PDB entry 1JY3 | X-ray diffraction, 1.60 A resolution | chains P and S of the 6 polymer chains in the assembly

# Chain P (and S)
Protein: Fibrinogen gamma-B chain
From: Bos taurus
Notes: chain S of this document is another copy of the same molecule, construct and numbering; everything in this record applies to it too
UniProt: P12799 (FIBG_BOVIN); residues 1-48 here correspond to UniProt positions 25-72 (UniProt number = residue number + 24)
Sequence (48 residues; each row starts with the number of its first residue):
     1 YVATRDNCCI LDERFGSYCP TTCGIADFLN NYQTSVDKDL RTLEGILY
Disordered / not traced: 1, 48 (chain S: 1)

# Chain P / chain S interface
Disulfides between the chains: Cys-8(P)/Cys-9(S), Cys-9(P)/Cys-8(S)
Pairs across the interface - 30 pairs, chain P then chain S:
  Arg-5(P) with Ile-10(S)
  Cys-8(P) with Asn-7(S); Cys-8(S); Cys-9(S), disulfide; Ile-10(S), hydrophobic
  Cys-9(P) with Asn-7(S); Cys-8(S), disulfide; Ile-10(S), hydrophobic
  Leu-11(P) with Ala-3(S), hydrophobic; Asn-7(S)
  Arg-14(P) with Phe-28(S)
  Phe-15(P) with Pro-20(S), hydrophobic; Gly-24(S); Ile-25(S), hydrophobic; Phe-28(S), hydrophobic
  Ser-17(P) with Thr-21(S)
  Tyr-18(P) with Tyr-18(S); Cys-19(S); Pro-20(S)
  Cys-19(P) with Tyr-18(S); Cys-19(S), hydrogen bond (backbone-backbone); Thr-21(S)
  Pro-20(P) with Phe-15(S); Ser-17(S); Tyr-18(S)
  Thr-21(P) with Cys-19(S)
  Gly-24(P) with Phe-15(S)
  Ile-25(P) with Phe-15(S), hydrophobic
  Phe-28(P) with Arg-14(S); Phe-15(S), hydrophobic
Also at the interface, not in a pair above, chain P (15 interface residues in all): Ile-10

# In short
Chain P and chain S each contribute 15 residues to their interface; the contacts include 2 disulfide bonds and
1 hydrogen bond. The hydrogen-bonded pair Cys-19(P)/Cys-19(S) is a backbone contact.
Both chains are Fibrinogen gamma-B chain (Bos taurus). Entry 1JY3 (Crystal Structure of the Central Region of
Bovine Fibrinogen (E5 Fragment) at 1.4 Angstroms Resolution) was determined by X-ray diffraction together with
1JY2 from the same study.
